3R9I - chains A and F of the 4 polymer chains in the assembly; structure by X-ray diffraction, 2.60 A resolution.

[Chain A]
Name: Septum site-determining protein minD
From: Escherichia coli
Reference sequence: P0AEZ3 (MIND_ECOLI); residues 1-260 here = UniProt positions 1-260
Sequence (260 residues; each row starts with the number of its first residue):
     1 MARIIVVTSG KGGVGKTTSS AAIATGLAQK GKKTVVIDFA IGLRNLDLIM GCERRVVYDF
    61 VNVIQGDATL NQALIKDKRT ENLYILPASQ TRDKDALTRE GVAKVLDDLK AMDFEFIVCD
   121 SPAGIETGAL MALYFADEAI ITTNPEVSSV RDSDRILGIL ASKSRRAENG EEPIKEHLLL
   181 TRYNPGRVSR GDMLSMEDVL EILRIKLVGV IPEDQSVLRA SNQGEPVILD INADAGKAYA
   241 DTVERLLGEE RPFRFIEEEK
Unresolved in the structure: 1, 259-260
Differences from the reference sequence: engineered mutation A40 (Asp in P0AEZ3)
Ligand contacts:
  - ADP (adenosine-5'-diphosphate), molecule 1: K11, G12, E146
  - ADP, molecule 2: G12, G13, V14, G15, K16, T17, T18, T181, R182, I211, P212, E213, D214, V217, A235
UniProt features mapped onto this chain:
  - binding site (ATP): K11 to T18
  - mutagenesis: G15 (G15S: Less effective then wild-type), K16 to T17 (Loss of activity), K16 (K16Q: Loss of activity)

[Chain F]
Name: Cell division topological specificity factor
Reference sequence: P0A734 (MINE_ECOLI); residues 12-31 here = UniProt positions 12-31
Sequence (20 residues; row label = number of the first residue in the row):
    12 KNTANIAKER LQIIVAERRR
Unresolved in the structure: 12, 27-31
From the paper describing this entry:
  - mutagenesis - T14A: abolished growth in response to MinC/MinD

[How chain A and chain F interact]
Pairs across the interface - 16 pairs, chain A then chain F:
  V147(A) with A18(F), hydrophobic; L22(F), hydrophobic
  V150(A) with L22(F), hydrophobic
  R151(A) with I25(F)
  D154(A) with V26(F)
  G191(A) with N13(F); T14(F), hydrogen bond (backbone-backbone); A15(F), hydrogen bond (backbone-backbone)
  M193(A) with A15(F)
  L194(A) with A15(F); K19(F)
  D198(A) with K19(F), salt bridge
  E201(A) with K19(F); Q23(F), hydrogen bond
  I202(A) with L22(F), hydrophobic; V26(F), hydrophobic
Other interface residues (no listed pair), chain A (11 interface residues in all): D192

[In short]
11 residues of chain A and 9 residues of chain F are in contact, with 3 hydrogen bonds and 1 salt bridge.
Polar contacts include D198(A)-K19(F), E201(A)-Q23(F) and G191(A)-T14(F). Ligands of chain A: ADP. The paper
reports that T14A of chain F abolishes growth in response to MinC/MinD.
Here chain A is Septum site-determining protein minD (Escherichia coli) and chain F is Cell division
topological specificity factor. Entry 3R9I (2.6A resolution structure of MinD complexed with MinE (12-31)
peptide) was determined by X-ray diffraction (same publication as 3R9J).
